PDB entry 1UPN | electron microscopy, 16.00 A resolution (very low resolution: no residue pairs are listed; an interface is given only as per-side residue counts) | chains A and C of the 5 polymer chains in the assembly

== Chain A ==
Molecule: Echovirus 11 coat protein VP1
Source organism: Human echovirus 11
Reference sequence: Q8JKE8 (Q8JKE8_9ENTO); residues 1-292 here correspond to UniProt positions 570-861 (UniProt number = residue number + 569)
Amino-acid sequence (292 residues; each row starts with the number of its first residue):
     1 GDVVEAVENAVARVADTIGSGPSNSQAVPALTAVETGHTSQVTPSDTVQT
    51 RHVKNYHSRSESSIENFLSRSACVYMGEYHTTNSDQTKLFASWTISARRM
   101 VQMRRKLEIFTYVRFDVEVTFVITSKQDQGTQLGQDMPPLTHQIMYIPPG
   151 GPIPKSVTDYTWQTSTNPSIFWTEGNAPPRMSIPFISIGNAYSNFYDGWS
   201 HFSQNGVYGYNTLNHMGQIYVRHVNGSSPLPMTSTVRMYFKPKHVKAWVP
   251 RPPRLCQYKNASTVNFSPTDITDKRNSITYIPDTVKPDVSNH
Not modelled in the structure: 290-292

== Chain C ==
Molecule: Echovirus 11 coat protein VP3
Source organism: Human echovirus 11
Reference sequence: Q8JKE8 (Q8JKE8_9ENTO); residues 1-238 here correspond to UniProt positions 332-569 (UniProt number = residue number + 331)
Amino-acid sequence (238 residues; numbered 1 to 238; the number before each row is that of its first residue):
     1 GLPVINTPGSNQFLTSDDFQSPSAMPQFDVTPELNIPGEVQNLMEIAEVD
    51 SVVPVNNVAGNLETMDIYRIPVQSGNHQSSQVFGFQVQPGLDGVFKHTLL
   101 GEILNYYAHWSGSIKLTFVFCGSAMATGKFLLAYAPPGANAPKSRKDAML
   151 GTHIIWDVGLQSSCVLCIPWISQTHYRLVQQDEYTSAGNVTCWYQTGIVV
   201 PAGTPTSCSIMCFVSACNDFSVRLLKDTPFIQQAALLQ
Construct notes: conflict E63 (Gln394 in Q8JKE8)

== How chain A and chain C interact ==
At this resolution (16 A) residue pairs are not listed: 95 residues of chain A and 102 of chain C lie at the interface.

== Summary ==
95 residues of chain A face 102 of chain C across their interface.
Here chain A is Echovirus 11 coat protein VP1 and chain C is Echovirus 11 coat protein VP3, both from Human
echovirus 11. Entry 1UPN (Complex of echovirus type 12 with domains 3 and 4 of its receptor decay accelerating
factor ...) was determined by electron microscopy.
